Entry 7R8B (electron microscopy, 3.10 A resolution); this record covers chains C and D of the 4 polymer chains in the assembly.

# Chain C
Molecule: 2C7 Fab heavy chain
Source organism: Mus musculus
Notes: antibody fragment or engineered binder
Amino-acid sequence (245 residues; numbered 1 to 245; the number before each row is that of its first residue):
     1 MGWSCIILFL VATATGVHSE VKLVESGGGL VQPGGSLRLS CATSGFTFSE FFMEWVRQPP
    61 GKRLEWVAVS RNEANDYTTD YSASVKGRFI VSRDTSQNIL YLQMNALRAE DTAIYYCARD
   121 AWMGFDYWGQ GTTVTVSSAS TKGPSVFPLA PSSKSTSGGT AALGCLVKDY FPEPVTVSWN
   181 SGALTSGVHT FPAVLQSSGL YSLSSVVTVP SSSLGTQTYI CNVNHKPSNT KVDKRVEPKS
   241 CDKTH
Unresolved in the structure: 1-20, 135-245
Disulfide bonds: Cys41-Cys117

# Chain D
Molecule: 2C7 Fab light chain
Source organism: Mus musculus
Notes: antibody fragment or engineered binder
Amino-acid sequence (234 residues; numbered 1 to 234; the number before each row is that of its first residue):
     1 MGWSCIILFL VATARTGVHS DIQMTQSPSS LSASLGERVS LTCRASQEIS GYLSWLQQKP
    61 DGTIQRLIYA AFSLDSGVPK RFSGSRSGSD YSLTISSLES EDLAHYYCLQ YASYPCTFGG
   121 GTKLEIKRTV AAPSVFIFPP SDEQLKSGTA SVVCLLNNFY PREAKVQWKV DNALQSGNSQ
   181 ESVTEQDSKD STYSLSSTLT LSKADYEKHK VYACEVTHQG LSSPVTKSFN RGEC
Unresolved in the structure: 1-21, 127-234
Disulfide bonds: Cys43-Cys108

# Chain C / chain D interface
Pairs across the interface (32; chain C residue first):
  Val56(C) - Phe118(D)  hydrophobic
  Gln58(C) - Gln58(D)
  Gln58(C) - Tyr107(D)  hydrogen bond
  Arg63(C) - Met24(D)
  Arg63(C) - Phe118(D)
  Arg63(C) - Gly119(D)
  Arg63(C) - Gly120(D)
  Leu64(C) - Tyr107(D)  hydrophobic
  Leu64(C) - Phe118(D)
  Trp66(C) - Tyr114(D)
  Asp80(C) - Tyr114(D)
  Tyr116(C) - Gln58(D)
  Tyr116(C) - Gly62(D)  hydrogen bond (side chain-backbone)
  Tyr116(C) - Ile64(D)
  Ala121(C) - Tyr111(D)
  Ala121(C) - Cys116(D)
  Trp122(C) - Tyr111(D)
  Met123(C) - Arg66(D)  hydrogen bond (backbone-side chain)
  Gly124(C) - Arg66(D)  hydrogen bond (backbone-side chain)
  Gly124(C) - Tyr111(D)
  Phe125(C) - Leu56(D)
  Phe125(C) - Arg66(D)
  Phe125(C) - Leu109(D)  hydrophobic
  Phe125(C) - Cys116(D)  hydrophobic
  Phe125(C) - Phe118(D)  hydrophobic
  Asp126(C) - Arg66(D)  salt bridge
  Trp128(C) - Leu56(D)  hydrophobic
  Trp128(C) - Ile64(D)
  Trp128(C) - Phe118(D)  hydrophobic
  Gly129(C) - Ile64(D)
  Gln130(C) - Gly62(D)
  Gln130(C) - Thr63(D)
Interface residues without a listed pair, chain C (17 interface residues in all): Glu65

# In short
The interface between chain C and chain D involves 17 residues on one side and 15 on the other; the contacts
include 4 hydrogen bonds and 1 salt bridge. Polar pairs include Asp126(C)-Arg66(D), Gln58(C)-Tyr107(D) and
Tyr116(C)-Gly62(D).
Chain C is 2C7 Fab heavy chain and chain D is 2C7 Fab light chain, both from Mus musculus; the structure, The
structure of human ABCG5/ABCG8 supplemented with cholesterol, was determined by electron microscopy (same
publication as 7R87, 7R88, 7R89 and 7R8A).
